PDB entry 8OS9 | X-ray diffraction, 1.70 A resolution | chains A and D

Chain A (and D):
Molecule: 2'-deoxynucleoside 5'-phosphate N-hydrolase 1
Source organism: Homo sapiens
Notes: EC 3.2.2.-; chain D of this document is another copy of the same molecule, construct and numbering; everything in this record applies to it too
Reference sequence: O43598 (DNPH1_HUMAN); numbering as in UniProt (aligned over 20-162)
Amino-acid sequence (145 residues; numbered 18 to 162; the number before each row is that of its first residue):
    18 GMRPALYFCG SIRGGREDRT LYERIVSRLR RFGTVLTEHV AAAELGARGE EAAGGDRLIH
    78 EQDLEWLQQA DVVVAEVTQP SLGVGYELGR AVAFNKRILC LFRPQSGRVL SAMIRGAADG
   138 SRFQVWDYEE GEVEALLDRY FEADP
Unresolved in the structure: 29-34, 58-67, 160-162 (chain D: 18-19, 29-36, 55-71, 161-162)
Construct notes: expression tag (18-19)
UniProt features mapped onto this chain:
  - binding site (5-hydroxymethyl-dUMP): Gly27, Ile29, Arg30, Gly31, Ser98, Gly100, Glu104, Ser128
  - modified residue (Phosphoserine): Ser28, Ser98, Ser123, Ser128, Ser138
  - mutagenesis: Glu104 (E104Q: Loss of deoxyribonucleoside 5'-monophosphate N-glycosidase activity)
What the authors report for this chain:
  - contacts within the chain: Tyr24-Glu104
  - catalytic residues: Asp80 (proposed by the authors, not directly observed)

How chain A and chain D interact:
Contacting residue pairs (54):
  Asp73(A) with Ala129(D); Arg132(D); Gly133(D)
  Arg74(A) with Gly133(D)
  His77(A) with Met130(D); Gly133(D); Ala134(D)
  Asp80(A) with Met130(D)
  Val94(A) with Leu99(D)
  Pro97(A) with Pro97(D)
  Ser98(A) with Ser98(D); Leu99(D)
  Leu99(A) with Val94(D); Ser98(D); Val101(D), hydrophobic; Gly102(D); Leu127(D), hydrophobic; Ser128(D); Ile131(D), hydrophobic
  Gly100(A) with Ser128(D), hydrogen bond (backbone-side chain); Met130(D)
  Val101(A) with Leu99(D), hydrophobic
  Gly102(A) with Leu99(D); Gly102(D); Tyr103(D), hydrogen bond (backbone-backbone)
  Tyr103(A) with Gly102(D), hydrogen bond (backbone-backbone); Tyr103(D); Gly106(D); Val109(D), hydrophobic; Met130(D), hydrophobic
  Leu105(A) with Tyr103(D)
  Gly106(A) with Tyr103(D); Arg107(D)
  Arg107(A) with Gly106(D); Val109(D)
  Val109(A) with Tyr103(D); Arg107(D)
  Ala110(A) with Ala110(D), hydrophobic
  Leu127(A) with Leu99(D), hydrophobic
  Ser128(A) with Gly100(D)
  Ala129(A) with Asp73(D)
  Met130(A) with His77(D); Asp80(D); Leu81(D), hydrophobic; Tyr103(D), hydrophobic; Glu104(D)
  Ile131(A) with Leu99(D), hydrophobic
  Arg132(A) with Asp73(D)
  Gly133(A) with Asp73(D); Arg74(D), hydrogen bond (backbone-side chain); His77(D)
  Ala134(A) with Arg74(D), hydrogen bond (backbone-side chain); His77(D)
  Ala135(A) with Arg74(D)
Also at the interface, not in a pair above, chain A (29 interface residues in all): Ile76, Gln96, Glu104
Also at the interface, not in a pair above, chain D (28 interface residues in all): Gln96, Leu105

Summary:
The interface between chain A and chain D involves 29 residues on one side and 28 on the other; the contacts
include 5 hydrogen bonds. Polar pairs include Gly100(A)-Ser128(D), Gly133(A)-Arg74(D) and Ala134(A)-Arg74(D).
From the paper: the catalytic residue Asp80(A); contacts within the chain involving Tyr24(A) and Glu104(A).
Both chains are 2'-deoxynucleoside 5'-phosphate N-hydrolase 1 (Homo sapiens). Entry 8OS9 (Structure of Homo
sapiens 2'-deoxynucleoside 5'-phosphate N-hydrolase 1 (DNPH1)) was determined by X-ray diffraction (same
publication as 8OSC).
